Entry 3PGF (X-ray diffraction, 2.10 A resolution); this record covers chains H and L of the 3 polymer chains in the assembly.

# Chain H
Protein: SAB Heavy Chain
From: Homo sapiens
UniProtKB: P0DOX5 (IGG1_HUMAN); residues 115-221 here correspond to UniProt positions 121-227 (UniProt number = residue number + 6)
Chain sequence (231 residues; numbered -2 to 221 plus 7 insertion-coded residues; the number before each row is that of its first residue; a row labelled like 82A-82C holds insertion residues (82A, then the next letters in order); numbers below 1 keep their minus sign (Glu-2 is residue -2)):
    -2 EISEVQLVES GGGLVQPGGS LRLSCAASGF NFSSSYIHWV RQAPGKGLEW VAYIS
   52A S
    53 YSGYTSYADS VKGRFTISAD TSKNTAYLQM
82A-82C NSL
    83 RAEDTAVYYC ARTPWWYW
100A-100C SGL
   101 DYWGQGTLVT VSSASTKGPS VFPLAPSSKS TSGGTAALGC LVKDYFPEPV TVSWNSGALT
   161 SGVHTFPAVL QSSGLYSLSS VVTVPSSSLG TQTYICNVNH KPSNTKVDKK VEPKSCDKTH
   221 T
Disordered / not traced: -2 to 1, 217-221
Disulfide bonds: Cys22-Cys92, Cys140-Cys196

# Chain L
Protein: SAB Light Chain
From: Homo sapiens
UniProtKB: Q8TCD0 (Q8TCD0_HUMAN); residues 107-214 here correspond to UniProt positions 132-239 (UniProt number = residue number + 25)
Chain sequence (215 residues; row label = number of the first residue in the row; numbering starts at 0):
     0 SDIQMTQSPS SLSASVGDRV TITCRASQSV SSAVAWYQQK PGKAPKLLIY SASSLYSGVP
    60 SRFSGSRSGT DFTLTISSLQ PEDFATYYCQ QSSYIPVTFG QGTKVEIKRT VAAPSVFIFP
   120 PSDSQLKSGT ASVVCLLNNF YPREAKVQWK VDNALQSGNS QESVTEQDSK DSTYSLSSTL
   180 TLSKADYEKH KVYACEVTHQ GLSSPVTKSF NRGEC
Disordered / not traced: 0
Differences from the reference sequence: engineered mutation Ser123 (Glu148 in Q8TCD0)
Disulfide bonds: Cys23-Cys88, Cys134-Cys194

# Chain H / chain L interface
Disulfides between the chains: Cys216(H)-Cys214(L)
Contacting residue pairs (68):
  Val37(H) with Phe98(L), hydrophobic
  Gln39(H) with Gln38(L), hydrogen bond; Tyr87(L)
  Gly44(H) with Tyr87(L)
  Leu45(H) with Gln38(L); Pro44(L), hydrophobic; Tyr87(L), hydrophobic; Phe98(L)
  Trp47(H) with Ile94(L), hydrophobic; Pro95(L), hydrophobic; Val96(L)
  Tyr50(H) with Ile94(L), hydrophobic
  Ser58(H) with Ile94(L)
  Tyr91(H) with Gln38(L); Lys42(L), hydrogen bond (side chain-backbone); Ala43(L), hydrophobic
  Trp98(H) with Tyr49(L), hydrophobic
  Trp100(H) with Tyr49(L); Ser50(L)
  Gly100B(H) with Tyr36(L); Tyr49(L)
  Leu100C(H) with Tyr36(L), hydrogen bond (backbone-side chain); Leu46(L); Gln89(L); Phe98(L), hydrophobic
  Asp101(H) with Leu46(L); Tyr55(L)
  Tyr102(H) with Tyr55(L)
  Trp103(H) with Tyr36(L); Ala43(L), hydrophobic; Pro44(L)
  Gly104(H) with Ala43(L)
  Phe122(H) with Ser121(L); Ser123(L); Gln124(L)
  Pro123(H) with Ser121(L); Ser123(L)
  Leu124(H) with Phe118(L); Val133(L), hydrophobic
  Ala125(H) with Phe118(L)
  Ser128(H) with Cys214(L)
  Ala137(H) with Phe116(L), hydrophobic; Phe118(L); Leu135(L), hydrophobic
  Leu141(H) with Ser131(L)
  Lys143(H) with Gln124(L); Thr129(L); Ser131(L), hydrogen bond
  His164(H) with Asn137(L), hydrogen bond; Asn138(L), hydrogen bond; Thr164(L); Ser174(L), hydrogen bond
  Phe166(H) with Leu135(L), hydrophobic; Ser162(L); Thr164(L); Ser174(L); Leu175(L); Ser176(L)
  Pro167(H) with Ser162(L), hydrogen bond (backbone-side chain); Val163(L)
  Val169(H) with Gln160(L); Glu161(L)
  Leu170(H) with Gln160(L), hydrogen bond (backbone-side chain)
  Gln171(H) with Gln160(L)
  Ser179(H) with Ser176(L), hydrogen bond
  Val181(H) with Leu135(L), hydrophobic
  Thr183(H) with Asn137(L)
  Cys216(H) with Cys214(L), disulfide
Other interface residues (no listed pair), chain H (44 interface residues in all): His35, Lys43, Asp61, Tyr99, Ser100A, Thr135, Ala136, Leu138, Thr165, Lys214
Other interface residues (no listed pair), chain L (40 interface residues in all): Asp1, Ala34, Ser91, Ser127, Thr180

# Summary
Chain H and chain L form an interface of 44 and 40 residues respectively; the contacts include 1 disulfide
bond and 10 hydrogen bonds. Polar pairs include Gln39(H)-Gln38(L), Tyr91(H)-Lys42(L) and Leu100C(H)-Tyr36(L).
Chain H is SAB Heavy Chain and chain L is SAB Light Chain, both from Homo sapiens; the structure, Crystal
structure of maltose bound MBP with a conformationally specific synthetic antigen binder (sAB), was determined
by X-ray diffraction.
